PDB entry 6PWX | electron microscopy, 4.20 A resolution (low resolution: residue-level contacts below are approximate; hydrogen-bond / salt-bridge calls are withheld) | chains P and L of the 11 polymer chains in the assembly

# Chain P
Molecule: 147-nt DNA strand
Sequence (147 nucleotides; row label = number of the first residue in the row):
     1 ATCGGATGTATATATCTGACACGTGCCTGGAGACTAGGGAGTAATCCCCT
    51 TGGCGGTTAAAACGCGGGGGACAGCGCGTACGTGCGTTTAAGCGGTGCTA
   101 GAGCTGTCTACGACCAATTGAGCGGCCTCGGCACCGGGATTCTCGAT
Disordered / not traced: 147

# Chain L
Protein: Histone H4
Source organism: Xenopus laevis
Reference sequence: P62799 (H4_XENLA); residues 0-102 here correspond to UniProt positions 1-103 (UniProt number = residue number + 1)
Sequence (103 residues; numbered 0 to 102; the number before each row is that of its first residue; numbering starts at 0):
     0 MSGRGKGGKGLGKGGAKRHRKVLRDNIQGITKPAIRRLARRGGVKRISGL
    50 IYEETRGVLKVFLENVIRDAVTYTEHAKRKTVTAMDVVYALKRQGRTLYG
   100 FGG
Disordered / not traced: 0-19, 102
UniProt features mapped onto this chain:
  - DNA-binding region: Lys-16 to Lys-20
  - modified residue: Ser-1 (N-acetylserine), Arg-3 (Asymmetric dimethylarginine), Lys-5 (N6-(2-hydroxyisobutyryl)lysine), Lys-8 (N6-(2-hydroxyisobutyryl)lysine), Lys-12 (N6-(2-hydroxyisobutyryl)lysine), Lys-16 (N6-(2-hydroxyisobutyryl)lysine), Lys-20 (N6,N6,N6-trimethyllysine), Lys-31 (N6-(2-hydroxyisobutyryl)lysine), Lys-44 (N6-(2-hydroxyisobutyryl)lysine), Ser-47 (Phosphoserine), Tyr-51 (Phosphotyrosine), Lys-59 (N6-(2-hydroxyisobutyryl)lysine), Lys-77 (N6-(2-hydroxyisobutyryl)lysine), Lys-79 (N6-(2-hydroxyisobutyryl)lysine), Tyr-88 (Phosphotyrosine), Lys-91 (N6-(2-hydroxyisobutyryl)lysine)
  - cross-link (Glycyl lysine isopeptide (Lys-Gly)): Lys-31 (interchain with G-Cter in UFM1), Lys-91 (interchain with G-Cter in ubiquitin)

# Chain P / chain L interface
Contacting residue pairs - 15 pairs, chain P then chain L:
  DC81(P) / Arg-45(L)
  DC81(P) / Ile-46(L)
  DC81(P) / Ser-47(L)
  DC81(P) / Gly-48(L)
  DG82(P) / Arg-35(L)
  DG82(P) / Arg-39(L)
  DG82(P) / Lys-44(L)
  DG82(P) / Arg-45(L)
  DG82(P) / Ile-46(L)
  DT83(P) / Arg-35(L)
  DG101(P) / Lys-79(L)
  DG101(P) / Thr-80(L)
  DA102(P) / Arg-78(L)
  DA102(P) / Lys-79(L)
  DA102(P) / Thr-80(L)
Other interface residues (no listed pair), chain P (6 interface residues in all): DA80
Other interface residues (no listed pair), chain L (11 interface residues in all): Tyr-51

# Overview
Chain P and chain L form an interface of 6 and 11 residues respectively. Curated annotation (UniProt) lists a
DNA-binding region on chain L.
Chain P is a 147-nt DNA strand and chain L is Histone H4 (Xenopus laevis); the structure, Cryo-EM structure of
RbBP5 bound to the nucleosome, was determined by electron microscopy.
